PDB entry 1Q4K | X-ray diffraction, 2.30 A resolution | chains B and E

== Chain B ==
Protein: Serine/threonine-protein kinase PLK
Organism: Homo sapiens
Notes: EC 2.7.1.-; fragment: Polo box domain of human Plk1; engineered mutation(s): residues 345-603
UniProt: P53350 (PLK1_HUMAN); residue numbers follow UniProt; this construct covers 345-603
Amino-acid sequence (259 residues; row label = number of the first residue in the row):
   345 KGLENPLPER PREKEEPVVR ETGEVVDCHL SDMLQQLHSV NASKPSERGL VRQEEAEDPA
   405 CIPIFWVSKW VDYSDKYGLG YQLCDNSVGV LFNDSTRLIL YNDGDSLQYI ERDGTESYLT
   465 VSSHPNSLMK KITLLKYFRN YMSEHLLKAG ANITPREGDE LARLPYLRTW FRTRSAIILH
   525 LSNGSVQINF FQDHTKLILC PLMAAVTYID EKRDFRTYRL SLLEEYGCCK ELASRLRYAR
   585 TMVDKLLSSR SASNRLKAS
Disordered / not traced: 345-370, 595-603
UniProt features mapped onto this chain:
  - region: Ala493 to Arg507 (Linker), His538 to Lys540 (Important for interaction with phosphorylated proteins)
  - modified residue: Ser375 (Phosphoserine), Ser450 (Phosphoserine), Thr498 (Phosphothreonine)
  - cross-link: Lys492 (Glycyl lysine isopeptide (Lys-Gly) (interchain with G-Cter in ubiquitin))
  - mutagenesis: Trp414 (W414F: Abolishes interaction with CDC25C and reduces centrosomal localization; W414F: No effect on centrosomal localization, nor on S-phase progression; when asscociated with A-427 ...), Val415 (V415A: Loss of centrosomal localization and of S-phase progression; when associated with A- 414 and A-427), Leu427 (L427A: No effect on centrosomal localization, nor on S-phase progression; when associated with A-414. Loss of centrosomal localization and of S-phase progression; when associated with A- 414 and A-415), Lys492 (K492R: Severe mitotic defects leading to prometaphase delay. Increased localization at kinetochores leading to increased levels of phosphorylated BUBR1), His538 (H538A: In pincer mutant; loss of centrosomal location and decreased interaction with phosphorylated CDC25C and BUB1; when associated with M-540), Lys540 (K540M: In pincer mutant; loss of centrosomal location and decreased interaction with phosphorylated CDC25C and BUB1; when associated with A-538)

== Chain E ==
Protein: Phospho-peptide sequence Met.Gln.Ser.pThr.Pro.Leu
Notes: fragment: Phospho-peptide; engineered mutation(s): sequence Met.Gln.Ser.pThr.Pro.Leu
Amino-acid sequence (6 residues; row label = number of the first residue in the row):
     1 MQSTPL
Modified / non-standard residues: Thr4 (phosphothreonine; TPO)
From the paper describing this entry:
  - post-translational modification sites: Thr4

== Chain B / chain E interface ==
Pairs across the interface (22; chain B residue first):
  Lys413(B) with Ser3(E)
  Trp414(B) with Met1(E), hydrophobic; Gln2(E); Ser3(E), hydrogen bond (backbone-backbone)
  Val415(B) with Met1(E)
  Asp416(B) with Met1(E), hydrogen bond (backbone-backbone)
  Tyr485(B) with Gln2(E), hydrogen bond
  Ser487(B) with Leu6(E)
  Glu488(B) with Leu6(E)
  His489(B) with Pro5(E); Leu6(E), hydrogen bond (backbone-backbone)
  Leu490(B) with Gln2(E); Ser3(E); Thr4(E); Leu6(E)
  Leu491(B) with Thr4(E), hydrogen bond (backbone-backbone); Pro5(E); Leu6(E)
  Arg516(B) with Met1(E), hydrogen bond
  Phe535(B) with Met1(E), hydrophobic
  His538(B) with Thr4(E)
  Lys540(B) with Thr4(E)
Interface residues without a listed pair, chain B (17 interface residues in all): Ser412, Tyr417, Phe534

== Overview ==
Chain B and chain E form an interface of 17 and 6 residues respectively, with 6 hydrogen bonds. Among the
polar pairs are Tyr485(B)-Gln2(E), Arg516(B)-Met1(E) and Trp414(B)-Ser3(E). UniProt lists 6 mutagenesis sites
on chain B. From the paper: a modification site at Thr4(E).
Chain B is Serine/threonine-protein kinase PLK (Homo sapiens) and chain E is Phospho-peptide sequence
Met.Gln.Ser.pThr.Pro.Leu; the structure, The polo-box domain of Plk1 in complex with a phospho-peptide, was
determined by X-ray diffraction (same publication as 1Q4O).
